6OFF - chains F and L of the 18 polymer chains in the assembly; structure by electron microscopy, 3.20 A resolution.

# Chain F (and L)
Protein: Protein PrgI
Organism: Salmonella typhimurium (strain SL1344)
Notes: chain L of this document is another copy of the same molecule, construct and numbering; everything in this record applies to it too
UniProtKB: A0A0H3NF82 (A0A0H3NF82_SALTS); residues 1-80 here = UniProt positions 1-80
Sequence (83 residues; numbered -2 to 80; the number before each row is that of its first residue; numbers below 1 keep their minus sign (Gly-2 is residue -2)):
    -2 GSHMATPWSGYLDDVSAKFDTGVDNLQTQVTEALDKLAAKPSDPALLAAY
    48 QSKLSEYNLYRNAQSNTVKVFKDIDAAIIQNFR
Not modelled in the structure: -2 to 2
Differences from the reference sequence: expression tag (-2 to 0)
Reported in the primary citation:
  - mutagenesis - D10A, D11A, V20A, S49A, E53A, N55A, R58A, N63A, N78A: unchanged binding to SipD
  - mutagenesis - L31A, L56A: abolished binding to SipD
  - mutagenesis - V65A: abolished stability
  - mutagenesis - R80K: increased signaling
  - self-association interface (contacts with another copy of this molecule): Ile76, Phe79 (citing earlier work)
  - mutagenesis - Q77M, R80E: decreased signaling in response to SipB
  - mutagenesis - K66E, D70K: decreased localization to needle filaments
  - mutagenesis - K66E, D70K: abolished growth in response to invasion of cultured epithelial cells

# How chain F and chain L interact
Residue-residue contacts (39; chain F residue first):
  Pro4(F) - Gln26(L)
  Trp5(F) - Gly19(L)
  Trp5(F) - Val20(L)  hydrophobic
  Trp5(F) - Asp21(L)
  Trp5(F) - Asn22(L)
  Trp5(F) - Leu23(L)  hydrophobic
  Trp5(F) - Gln26(L)  hydrogen bond (backbone-side chain)
  Trp5(F) - Lys50(L)  hydrogen bond (backbone-side chain)
  Trp5(F) - Glu53(L)
  Gly7(F) - Glu53(L)
  Tyr8(F) - Glu53(L)
  Leu9(F) - Ser49(L)  hydrogen bond (backbone-side chain)
  Leu9(F) - Ser52(L)
  Leu9(F) - Glu53(L)  hydrogen bond (backbone-side chain)
  Leu9(F) - Leu56(L)  hydrophobic
  Asp10(F) - Ser49(L)  hydrogen bond
  Asp10(F) - Lys50(L)  salt bridge
  Asp10(F) - Glu53(L)  hydrogen bond (backbone-side chain)
  Ser13(F) - Ser49(L)
  Tyr54(F) - Pro41(L)
  Arg58(F) - Pro41(L)
  Arg58(F) - Ala42(L)
  Arg58(F) - Ala45(L)
  Gln61(F) - Ala45(L)
  Ser62(F) - Gln48(L)  hydrogen bond
  Lys66(F) - Gln48(L)
  Lys69(F) - Ser52(L)
  Lys69(F) - Asn55(L)
  Lys69(F) - Leu56(L)
  Asp72(F) - Leu56(L)
  Ala73(F) - Leu56(L)
  Ile76(F) - Leu56(L)
  Ile76(F) - Asn59(L)
  Ile76(F) - Ala60(L)
  Ile76(F) - Asn63(L)  hydrogen bond (backbone-side chain)
  Phe79(F) - Asn63(L)
  Phe79(F) - Thr64(L)
  Phe79(F) - Val67(L)
  Arg80(F) - Asn63(L)  hydrogen bond
Other interface residues (no listed pair), chain F (20 interface residues in all): Thr3, Val65
Other interface residues (no listed pair), chain L (22 interface residues in all): Lys66

# In short
The interface between chain F and chain L involves 20 residues on one side and 22 on the other; the contacts
include 9 hydrogen bonds and 1 salt bridge. Polar contacts include Asp10(F)-Lys50(L), Trp5(F)-Gln26(L) and
Trp5(F)-Lys50(L). From the paper: L31A and L56A of chain F abolish binding to SipD; a self-association
interface involving Ile76(F) and Phe79(F); 17 substitutions were tested in all.
Both chains are Protein PrgI (Salmonella typhimurium (strain SL1344)). Entry 6OFF (High-resolution filamentous
structures of in vitro polymerized PrgI needle) was determined by electron microscopy together with 6OFE, 6OFG
and 6OFH from the same study.
